7XHA - chains A and B of the 4 polymer chains in the assembly; structure by electron microscopy, 3.35 A resolution.

Chain A:
Name: Protein translocase subunit SecA
Source organism: Bacillus subtilis subsp. subtilis str. 168
Notes: EC 7.4.2.8
UniProt: P28366 (SECA_BACSU); residue numbers follow UniProt; this construct covers 1-778
Sequence (778 residues; numbered 1 to 778; the number before each row is that of its first residue):
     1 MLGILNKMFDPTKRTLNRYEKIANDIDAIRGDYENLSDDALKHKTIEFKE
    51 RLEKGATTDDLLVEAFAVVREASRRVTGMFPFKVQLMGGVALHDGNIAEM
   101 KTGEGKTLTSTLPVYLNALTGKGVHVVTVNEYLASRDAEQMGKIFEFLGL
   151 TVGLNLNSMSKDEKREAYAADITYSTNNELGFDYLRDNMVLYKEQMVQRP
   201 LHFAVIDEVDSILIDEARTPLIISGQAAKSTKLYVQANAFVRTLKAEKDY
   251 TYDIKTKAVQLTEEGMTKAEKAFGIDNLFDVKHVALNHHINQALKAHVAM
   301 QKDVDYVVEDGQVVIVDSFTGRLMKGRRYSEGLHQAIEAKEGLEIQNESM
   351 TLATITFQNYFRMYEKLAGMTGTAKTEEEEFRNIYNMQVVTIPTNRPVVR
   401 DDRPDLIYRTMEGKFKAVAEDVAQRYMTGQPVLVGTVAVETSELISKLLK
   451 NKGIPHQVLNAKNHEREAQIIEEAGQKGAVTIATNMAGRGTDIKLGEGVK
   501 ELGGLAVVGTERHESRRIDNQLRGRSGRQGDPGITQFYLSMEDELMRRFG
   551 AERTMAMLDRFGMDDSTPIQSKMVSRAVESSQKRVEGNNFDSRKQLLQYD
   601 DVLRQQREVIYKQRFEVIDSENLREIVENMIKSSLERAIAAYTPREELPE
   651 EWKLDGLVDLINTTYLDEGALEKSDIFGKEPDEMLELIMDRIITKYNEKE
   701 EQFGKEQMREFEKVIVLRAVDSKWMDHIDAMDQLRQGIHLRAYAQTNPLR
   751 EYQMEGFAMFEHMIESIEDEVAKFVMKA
Not modelled in the structure: 1-13
UniProt features mapped onto this chain:
  - binding site (ATP): Met-79, Phe-80, Gln-85, Gly-103 to Thr-107, Asp-492
  - mutagenesis: Lys-101 (K101N: Can restore growth of E.coli secA mutants), Lys-106 (K106N: Loss of activity. Cannot complement E.coli secA mutants), Gly-587 (G587C: Forms position 587-750 dimers upon oxidation in vitro; when associated with C-750. Does not form position 587-587 dimers (homodimers)), Asn-588 (N588C: Forms position 588-588 dimers upon oxidation in vitro (homodimers)), Arg-750 (R750C: Forms position 587-750 dimers upon oxidation in vitro; when associated with C-587. Also forms position 750-750 dimers (homodimers))
Ligand contacts: ADP / beryllium trifluoride: Met-79, Phe-80, Pro-81, Phe-82, Gln-85, Thr-102, Gly-103, Glu-104, Gly-105, Lys-106, Thr-107, Leu-108, Arg-136, Glu-208, Gly-490, Asp-492, Lys-494, Arg-525, Arg-528, Gln-529
Reported in the primary citation:
  - binding site for the ligand ADP: Met-79, Phe-82, Gln-85, Lys-106, Asp-492
  - binding site for beryllium trifluoride: Arg-525, Arg-528
  - catalytic residues: Gln-521
  - conformationally variable residues (loop rearrangement): Val-314 to Lys-325
  - mutagenesis - R328P/Y329P: unchanged catalytic activity

Chain B:
Name: Translocating polypeptide
Source organism: Escherichia coli
Sequence (303 residues; each row starts with the number of its first residue):
     1 MAKKTAIAIAVALAGFATVASYAQYEDGCSGELERQHTFAGGARSIASGY
    51 YYYSGDKLPEGVLQSGGSGSKGEELFTGVVPILVELDGDVNGHKFSVRGE
   101 GEGDATNGKLTLKFICTTGKLPVPWPTLVTTLTYGVQCFSRYPDHMKRHD
   151 FFKSAMPEGYVQERTISFKDDGTYKTRAEVKFEGDTLVNRIELKGIDFKE
   201 DGNILGHKLEYNFNSHNVYITADKQKNGIKANFKIRHNVEDGSVQLADHY
   251 QQNTPIGDGPVLLPDNHYLSTQSVLSKDPNEKRDHMVLLEFVTAAGITHG
   301 SAG
Not modelled in the structure: 1, 35-47, 56-303

Chain A / chain B interface:
Pairs across the interface (30):
  Asn-157(A) / Tyr-52(B)  hydrogen bond
  Phe-182(A) / Tyr-52(B)  hydrophobic
  Arg-186(A) / Tyr-52(B)
  Met-189(A) / Gly-55(B)
  Ile-222(A) / Tyr-51(B)  hydrophobic
  Ile-222(A) / Tyr-52(B)  hydrogen bond (backbone-backbone)
  Ile-223(A) / Tyr-52(B)
  Ile-223(A) / Ser-54(B)
  Ser-224(A) / Tyr-51(B)
  Ser-224(A) / Tyr-52(B)  hydrogen bond (backbone-backbone)
  Ser-224(A) / Tyr-53(B)
  Ser-224(A) / Ser-54(B)  hydrogen bond (backbone-backbone)
  Gln-226(A) / Tyr-53(B)  hydrogen bond
  Ile-315(A) / Tyr-50(B)  hydrophobic
  Asp-317(A) / Tyr-50(B)  hydrogen bond
  Met-324(A) / Tyr-50(B)
  Arg-327(A) / Tyr-50(B)  hydrogen bond (side chain-backbone)
  Arg-327(A) / Tyr-51(B)
  Arg-327(A) / Tyr-52(B)
  Arg-328(A) / Tyr-50(B)
  Arg-328(A) / Tyr-51(B)  hydrogen bond (backbone-backbone)
  Tyr-329(A) / Ser-48(B)
  Tyr-329(A) / Tyr-50(B)  hydrophobic
  Tyr-329(A) / Tyr-51(B)
  Ser-330(A) / Gly-49(B)  hydrogen bond (side chain-backbone)
  Ser-330(A) / Tyr-51(B)
  Asn-347(A) / Tyr-53(B)
  Ser-349(A) / Tyr-51(B)
  Ser-349(A) / Tyr-53(B)
  Gln-745(A) / Glu-34(B)
Interface residues without a listed pair, chain A (24 interface residues in all): Gly-225, Ala-227, Met-300, Gly-326, Leu-333, Gln-335
From the paper, about this interface:
  - pairs named by the authors: Phe-182(A)/Tyr-52(B) (pi stacking), Arg-327(A)/Tyr-50(B), Arg-327(A)/Tyr-52(B)
  - interface residues, chain A: Ile-222(A), Ser-224(A)
  - interface residues, chain B: Gly-49(B), Tyr-50(B), Tyr-51(B), Tyr-52(B)

In short:
24 residues of chain A face 9 of chain B across their interface; the contacts include 9 hydrogen bonds. Polar
pairs include Asn-157(A)/Tyr-52(B), Gln-226(A)/Tyr-53(B) and Asp-317(A)/Tyr-50(B). The paper describes pi
stacking between Phe-182(A) and Tyr-52(B); contacts between Arg-327(A) and Tyr-50(B) and Arg-327(A) and
Tyr-52(B). From the paper: the catalytic residue Gln-521(A); R328P/Y329P of chain A leave catalytic activity
unchanged.
Chain A is Protein translocase subunit SecA (Bacillus subtilis subsp. subtilis str. 168) and chain B is
Translocating polypeptide (Escherichia coli); the structure, Structure of the SecA/SecYE/proOmpA(4Y)-sfGFP
complex with ADP.BeF3-, was determined by electron microscopy (same publication as 7XHB).
